6PRU - chain A; structure by X-ray diffraction, 1.54 A resolution.

Chain A:
Protein: Methyl-accepting chemotaxis protein
Source organism: Thermosynechococcus elongatus (strain BP-1)
Notes: fragment: GAF domain
UniProt: Q8DLC7 (Q8DLC7_THEEB); numbering as in UniProt (aligned over 435-584)
Amino-acid sequence (150 residues; numbered 435 to 584; the number before each row is that of its first residue):
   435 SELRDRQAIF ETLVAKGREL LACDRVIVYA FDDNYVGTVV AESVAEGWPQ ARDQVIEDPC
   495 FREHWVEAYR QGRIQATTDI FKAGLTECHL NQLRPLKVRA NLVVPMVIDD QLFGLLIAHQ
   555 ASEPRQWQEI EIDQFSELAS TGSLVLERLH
Sequence notes: engineered mutation A555 (Cys in Q8DLC7)
Covalent attachments: Phycoviolobilin, blue light-absorbing form (VRB) linked to C494, C522
Ion coordination: Mg2+: E581, H584
Residues lining bound ligands: Phycoviolobilin, blue light-absorbing form (VRB): I461, Y463, I490, E491, D492, P493, F495, H498, W499, Y503, R507, I508, Q509, L519, T520, H523, Q526, L527, L530, N535, V537, I551, H553
What the authors report for this chain:
  - binding site for Phycoviolobilin, blue light-absorbing form: C494, H498, W499, R507, C522

Summary:
Phycoviolobilin, blue light-absorbing form is covalently linked to C522. The Mg2+ site is built by E581 and
H584. The paper reports a binding site for Phycoviolobilin, blue light-absorbing form at C494, H498 and W499
among others.
Chain A is Methyl-accepting chemotaxis protein (Thermosynechococcus elongatus (strain BP-1)); the structure,
Photoconvertible crystals of PixJ from Thermosynechococcus elongatus, was determined by X-ray diffraction
(same publication as 6P58, 6PRY and 6UPP).
